4YDV - chains P and H of the 3 polymer chains in the assembly; structure by X-ray diffraction, 2.70 A resolution.

== Chain P ==
Protein: HIV GP41 peptide GP41(596-606)
Notes: fragment: hiv gp41 peptide gp41(596-606)
Chain sequence (13 residues; each row starts with the number of its first residue):
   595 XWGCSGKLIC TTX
Modified positions: ACE (acetyl group) at position 595; NH2 (amino group) at position 607
Disulfides: Cys598-Cys604

== Chain H ==
Protein: HIV ANTIBODY 7B2 HEAVY CHAIN, IgG H chain
Organism: Homo sapiens
Notes: fragment: hiv antibody 7b2 heavy chain; engineered mutation(s): YES,YES
UniProtKB: S6B291 (S6B291_HUMAN); residues 109-218 here correspond to UniProt positions 132-241 (UniProt number = residue number + 23)
Chain sequence (252 residues; row label = number of the first residue in the row; a row labelled like 72A-72C holds insertion residues (72A, then the next letters in order); numbers below 1 keep their minus sign (Met-20 is residue -20)):
   -20 METDTLLLWV LLLWVPGSTG DQVQLVQSGG GVFKPGGSLR LSCEASGFTF TEYYMTWVRQ
    40 APGKGLEWLA YIS
   52A K
    53 NGEYSKYSPS SNGRFTISRD
72A-72C NAK
    73 NSVFLQLDRL SADDTAVYYC ARADGLTY
100A-100I FSELLQYIF
   101 DLWGQGARVT VSSASTKGPS VFPLAPSSKS TSGGTAALGC LVKDYFPEPV TVSWNSGALT
   161 SGVHTFPAVL QSSGLYSLSS VVTVPSSSLG TQTYICNVNH KPSNTKVDKR VEPKSCDK
Unresolved in the structure: -20 to 0, 128-133, 214-218
Differences from the reference sequence: initiating methionine (-20)
Disulfides: Cys22-Cys92, Cys140-Cys196

== Chain P / chain H interface ==
Contacting residue pairs - 30 pairs, chain P then chain H:
  ACE_595(P) with Thr99(H); Tyr100(H); Phe100A(H), hydrogen bond (backbone-backbone)
  Trp596(P) with Leu98(H), hydrophobic; Thr99(H); Tyr100(H); Leu100E(H), hydrophobic
  Gly597(P) with Leu98(H); Thr99(H), hydrogen bond (backbone-backbone)
  Cys598(P) with Lys52A(H), hydrogen bond (backbone-side chain); Gly97(H); Thr99(H)
  Ser599(P) with Glu31(H); Tyr32(H); Tyr33(H), hydrogen bond (side chain-backbone); Ala95(H), hydrogen bond (side chain-backbone); Asp96(H); Gly97(H), hydrogen bond (backbone-backbone); Leu100D(H)
  Gly600(P) with Glu31(H), hydrogen bond (backbone-backbone); Tyr32(H); Asp96(H)
  Lys601(P) with Asp96(H), hydrogen bond (backbone-side chain)
  Leu602(P) with Asp96(H), hydrogen bond (backbone-side chain); Asp101(H)
  Ile603(P) with Asp96(H), hydrogen bond (backbone-side chain); Gly97(H); Leu98(H), hydrophobic; Gln100F(H)
  Cys604(P) with Leu98(H), hydrophobic
Interface residues without a listed pair, chain H (16 interface residues in all): Ile100H
The authors on this interface:
  - specific contacts: Gly600(P)-Tyr32(H)
  - epitope / paratope residues, chain P: Cys598(P), Gly600(P), Leu602(P), Ile603(P), Cys604(P)
  - epitope / paratope residues, chain H: Tyr32(H)

== In short ==
10 residues of chain P and 16 residues of chain H are in contact; the contacts include 10 hydrogen bonds.
Polar contacts include Cys598(P)-Lys52A(H), Ser599(P)-Tyr33(H) and Ser599(P)-Ala95(H). The paper describes a
contact between Gly600(P) and Tyr32(H). The paper reports epitope/paratope residues Cys598(P), Gly600(P) and
Tyr32(H) among others.
Here chain P is HIV GP41 peptide GP41(596-606) and chain H is HIV ANTIBODY 7B2 HEAVY CHAIN, IgG H chain (Homo
sapiens). Entry 4YDV (Structure of the antibody 7B2 that captures HIV-1 virions) was determined by X-ray
diffraction.
